PDB entry 6XUD | X-ray diffraction, 1.51 A resolution | chains H and L

Chain H:
Molecule: Heavy chain
Source organism: Mus musculus
Sequence (222 residues; row label = number of the first residue in the row; a row labelled like 52A-52C holds insertion residues (52A, then the next letters in order)):
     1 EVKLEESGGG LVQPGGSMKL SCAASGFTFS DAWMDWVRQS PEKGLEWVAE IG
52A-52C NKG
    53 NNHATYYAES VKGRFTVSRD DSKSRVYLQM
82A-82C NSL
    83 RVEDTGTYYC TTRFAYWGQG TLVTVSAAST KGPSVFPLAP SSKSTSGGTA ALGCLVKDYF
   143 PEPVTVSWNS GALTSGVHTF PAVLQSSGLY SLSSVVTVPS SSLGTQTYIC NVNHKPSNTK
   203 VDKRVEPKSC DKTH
Not modelled in the structure: 213-216
Disulfide bonds: Cys-22/Cys-92, Cys-136/Cys-192
What the authors report for this chain:
  - contacts within the chain: Trp-33/Arg-95 (cation-pi contact)

Chain L:
Molecule: Light chain
Source organism: Mus musculus
Sequence (214 residues; numbered 1 to 215; 1 number in that range is skipped by the numbering (no residue carries it; nothing is unmodelled there); the number before each row is that of its first residue):
     1 DIKMTQSPSS MYASLGERVT ITCKASQDIN SYLSWFQQKP GKSPKTLIYR ANRLVDGVP
    61 SRFSGSGSGQ DYSLTISSLE YEDMGIYYCL QYDEFPRTFG GGTKLEIKRT VAAPSVFIFP
   121 PSDEQLKSGT ASVVCLLNNF YPREAKVQWK VDNALQSGNS QESVTEQDSK DSTYSLSSTL
   181 TLSKADYEKH KVYACEVTHQ GLSSPVTKSF NRGEC
Disulfide bonds: Cys-23/Cys-89, Cys-135/Cys-195
What the authors report for this chain:
  - mutagenesis - R50A: decreased binding to pancreatic-cancer BxPc3 cell line

How chain H and chain L interact:
Inter-chain disulfides: Cys-212(H)/Cys-215(L)
Residue-residue contacts (68; chain H residue first):
  Val-37(H) with Phe-99(L), hydrophobic
  Gln-39(H) with Gln-38(L), hydrogen bond; Tyr-88(L)
  Leu-45(H) with Tyr-88(L), hydrophobic; Phe-99(L)
  Trp-47(H) with Phe-95(L), hydrophobic; Pro-96(L), hydrophobic; Arg-97(L); Phe-99(L)
  Glu-50(H) with Phe-95(L); Arg-97(L), salt bridge
  Tyr-58(H) with Phe-95(L), hydrophobic
  Tyr-91(H) with Gln-38(L), hydrogen bond; Lys-42(L); Ser-43(L); Pro-44(L)
  Arg-95(H) with Arg-97(L)
  Phe-96(H) with Phe-36(L); Thr-46(L), hydrogen bond (backbone-side chain); Leu-90(L), hydrophobic; Arg-97(L)
  Ala-97(H) with Thr-46(L), hydrogen bond (backbone-side chain)
  Trp-99(H) with Phe-36(L), hydrophobic; Pro-44(L); Thr-46(L), hydrogen bond
  Gly-100(H) with Ser-43(L), hydrogen bond (backbone-side chain)
  Phe-118(H) with Ser-122(L); Glu-124(L); Gln-125(L)
  Pro-119(H) with Ser-122(L); Glu-124(L)
  Leu-120(H) with Phe-119(L); Val-134(L), hydrophobic
  Ala-121(H) with Phe-119(L)
  Ser-124(H) with Cys-215(L), hydrogen bond (side chain-backbone)
  Lys-125(H) with Ser-209(L), hydrogen bond (side chain-backbone); Phe-210(L); Cys-215(L)
  Thr-131(H) with Phe-117(L)
  Ala-133(H) with Phe-117(L), hydrophobic; Phe-119(L); Leu-136(L), hydrophobic
  Leu-137(H) with Ser-132(L)
  Lys-139(H) with Gln-125(L); Ser-132(L)
  Thr-156(H) with Lys-170(L)
  Ser-157(H) with Lys-170(L)
  His-160(H) with Asn-138(L), hydrogen bond; Asn-139(L), hydrogen bond; Asp-171(L); Ser-175(L), hydrogen bond
  Phe-162(H) with Leu-136(L), hydrophobic; Ser-163(L); Thr-165(L); Ser-175(L); Leu-176(L); Ser-177(L)
  Pro-163(H) with Ser-163(L), hydrogen bond (backbone-side chain); Val-164(L)
  Val-165(H) with Gln-161(L); Glu-162(L); Ser-163(L)
  Leu-166(H) with Gln-161(L), hydrogen bond (backbone-side chain)
  Gln-167(H) with Gln-161(L)
  Val-177(H) with Leu-136(L), hydrophobic
  Lys-205(H) with Glu-124(L), salt bridge
  Lys-210(H) with Asp-123(L), salt bridge
  Cys-212(H) with Cys-215(L), disulfide
Also at the interface, not in a pair above, chain H (40 interface residues in all): Glu-46, Gln-101, Ala-132, Leu-134, Thr-161, Thr-179
Also at the interface, not in a pair above, chain L (38 interface residues in all): Tyr-92, Thr-130

In short:
Chain H and chain L form an interface of 40 and 38 residues respectively, with 1 disulfide bond, 13 hydrogen
bonds and 3 salt bridges. Among the polar pairs are Glu-50(H)/Arg-97(L), Lys-205(H)/Glu-124(L) and
Lys-210(H)/Asp-123(L). From the paper: R50A of chain L reduces binding to pancreatic-cancer BxPc3 cell line;
contacts within the chain involving Trp-33(H) and Arg-95(H).
Here chain H is Heavy chain and chain L is Light chain, both from Mus musculus. Entry 6XUD (Apo Ab 1116NS19.9)
was determined by X-ray diffraction, deposited together with 6XUK, 6XUL, 6XUN and 6XTG.
